1TTT - chains D and A; structure by X-ray diffraction, 2.70 A resolution.

== Chain D ==
Molecule: Transfer ribonucleic acid (yeast, phe)
Sequence (76 nucleotides; numbered 1 to 76; the number before each row is that of its first residue):
     1 GCGGAUUUAG CUCAGUUGGG AGAGCGCCAG ACUGAAXAUX UGGAGGUCXU GUGUUCGAUC
    61 CACAGAAUUC GCACCA
Covalently attached groups: phenylalanine (PHE) linked to A76
Modified / non-standard residues: 2MG (2N-methylguanosine-5'-monophosphate) at position 10, H2U (5,6-dihydrouridine-5'-monophosphate) at position 16, H2U (5,6-dihydrouridine-5'-monophosphate) at position 17, M2G (N2-dimethylguanosine-5'-monophosphate) at position 26, OMC (o2'-methylycytidine-5'-monophosphate) at position 32, OMG (o2'-methylguanosine-5'-monophosphate) at position 34, YYG (4-(3-[5-O-phosphonoribofuranosyl]-4,6-dimethyl-8-oxo-4,8-dihydro-3H-1,3,4,5,7a-pentaaza-S-indacen-ylamino-butyric acid methyl ester) at position 37, PSU (pseudouridine-5'-monophosphate) at position 39, 5MC (5-methylcytidine-5'-monophosphate) at position 40, 7MG (7N-methyl-8-hydroguanosine-5'-monophosphate) at position 46, 5MC (5-methylcytidine-5'-monophosphate) at position 49, 5MU (5-methyluridine 5'-monophosphate) at position 54, PSU (pseudouridine-5'-monophosphate) at position 55, 1MA (6-hydro-1-methyladenosine-5'-monophosphate) at position 58

== Chain A ==
Protein: Of elongation factor tu (ef-tu)
Source organism: Thermus aquaticus
Reference sequence: Q01698 (EFTU_THEAQ); numbering as in UniProt (aligned over 1-405)
Amino-acid sequence (405 residues; each row starts with the number of its first residue):
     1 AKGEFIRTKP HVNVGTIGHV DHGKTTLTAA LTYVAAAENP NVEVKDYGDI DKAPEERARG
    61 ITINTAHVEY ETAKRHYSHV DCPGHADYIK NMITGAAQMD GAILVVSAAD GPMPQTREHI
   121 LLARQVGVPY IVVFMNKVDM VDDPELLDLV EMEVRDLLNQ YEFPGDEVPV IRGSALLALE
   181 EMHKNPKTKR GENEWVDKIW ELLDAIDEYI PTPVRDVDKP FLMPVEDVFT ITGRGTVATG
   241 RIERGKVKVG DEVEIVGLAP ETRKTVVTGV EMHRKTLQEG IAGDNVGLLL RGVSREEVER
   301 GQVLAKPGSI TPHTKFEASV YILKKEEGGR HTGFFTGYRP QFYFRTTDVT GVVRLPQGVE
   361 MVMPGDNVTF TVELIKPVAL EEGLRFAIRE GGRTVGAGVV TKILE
Metal / ion sites: Mg2+: Thr25, Asp51, Thr62 (together with GMP-PNP)
Ligand contacts:
  - GMP-PNP (GNP; phosphoaminophosphonic acid-guanylate ester): His19, Val20, Asp21, His22, Gly23, Lys24, Thr25, Thr26, Tyr47, Asp51, Ile61, Thr62, Cys82, Pro83, Gly84, His85, Asn136, Lys137, Asp139, Met140, Ser174, Ala175, Leu176
  - phenylalanine (PHE): His67, Glu226, Phe229, Thr239, Glu271, Met272, His273, Arg274, Asn285, Val286, Gly287

== Interface between chain D and chain A ==
Pairs across the interface (48; chain D residue first):
  G1(D) - Ile63(A)  sugar contact
  G1(D) - Asn64(A)  hydrogen bond to the sugar
  G1(D) - Lys90(A)  salt bridge to the phosphate
  G1(D) - Asn91(A)  phosphate contact
  G1(D) - Arg300(A)  salt bridge to the phosphate
  C2(D) - Glu55(A)  sugar contact
  C2(D) - Ile63(A)  sugar contact
  C2(D) - Tyr88(A)  hydrogen bond to the phosphate
  C2(D) - Lys90(A)  salt bridge to the phosphate
  U50(D) - Arg339(A)  sugar contact
  G51(D) - Gly337(A)  sugar contact
  G51(D) - Tyr338(A)  sugar contact
  G51(D) - Arg339(A)  hydrogen bond to the sugar
  G51(D) - Glu390(A)  hydrogen bond to the base
  U52(D) - Arg330(A)  hydrogen bond to the sugar
  U52(D) - Tyr338(A)  sugar contact
  U52(D) - Glu390(A)  sugar contact
  G53(D) - Arg330(A)  salt bridge to the phosphate
  G53(D) - His331(A)  phosphate contact
  G53(D) - Thr332(A)  hydrogen bond to the phosphate
  5MU_54(D) - His331(A)  salt bridge to the phosphate
  C63(D) - Gly391(A)  hydrogen bond to the sugar
  A64(D) - Gln341(A)  hydrogen bond to the sugar
  A64(D) - Glu390(A)  sugar contact
  A64(D) - Gly391(A)  hydrogen bond to the sugar
  A64(D) - Gly392(A)  hydrogen bond to the phosphate
  G65(D) - Gln341(A)  sugar contact
  G65(D) - Thr350(A)  hydrogen bond to the sugar
  A66(D) - Ile375(A)  sugar contact
  A66(D) - Lys376(A)  hydrogen bond to the phosphate
  A67(D) - Lys376(A)  salt bridge to the phosphate
  A73(D) - Ala53(A)  sugar contact
  A73(D) - Pro54(A)  sugar contact
  A73(D) - Asn64(A)  hydrogen bond to the sugar
  C74(D) - Lys52(A)  salt bridge to the phosphate
  C74(D) - Ala53(A)  phosphate contact
  C74(D) - Asn64(A)  sugar contact
  C75(D) - Lys52(A)  salt bridge to the phosphate
  C75(D) - Phe229(A)  sugar contact
  C75(D) - Thr230(A)  base contact
  A76(D) - Ile231(A)  base contact
  A76(D) - Val237(A)  sugar contact
  A76(D) - Gly269(A)  base contact
  A76(D) - Val270(A)  base contact
  A76(D) - Glu271(A)  hydrogen bond to the sugar
  A76(D) - Arg274(A)  salt bridge to the phosphate
  A76(D) - Gly287(A)  base contact
  A76(D) - Leu289(A)  base contact
Interface residues without a listed pair, chain D (17 interface residues in all): G3
Interface residues without a listed pair, chain A (42 interface residues in all): Asp87, Arg234, Thr239, Met272, His273, Lys275, Leu288, Arg295, Gly333

== In short ==
The interface between chain D and chain A involves 17 residues on one side and 42 on the other, with 14
hydrogen bonds and 9 salt bridges. Among the polar pairs are G51(D)-Glu390(A), G1(D)-Asn64(A) and
G51(D)-Arg339(A). Ligands of chain A: phenylalanine and GMP-PNP.
Chain D is Transfer ribonucleic acid (yeast, phe) and chain A is Of elongation factor tu (ef-tu) (Thermus
aquaticus); the structure, Phe-tRNA, elongation factoR EF-TU:GDPNP ternary complex, was determined by X-ray
diffraction.
